PDB entry 1TJ1 | X-ray diffraction, 2.00 A resolution | chain A

Chain A:
Name: Bifunctional putA protein
From: Escherichia coli
Notes: EC 1.5.99.8; fragment: proline dehydrogenase domain (residues 86-669)
UniProt: P09546 (PUTA_ECOLI); numbering as in UniProt (aligned over 86-669)
Chain sequence (602 residues; numbered 86 to 687; the number before each row is that of its first residue):
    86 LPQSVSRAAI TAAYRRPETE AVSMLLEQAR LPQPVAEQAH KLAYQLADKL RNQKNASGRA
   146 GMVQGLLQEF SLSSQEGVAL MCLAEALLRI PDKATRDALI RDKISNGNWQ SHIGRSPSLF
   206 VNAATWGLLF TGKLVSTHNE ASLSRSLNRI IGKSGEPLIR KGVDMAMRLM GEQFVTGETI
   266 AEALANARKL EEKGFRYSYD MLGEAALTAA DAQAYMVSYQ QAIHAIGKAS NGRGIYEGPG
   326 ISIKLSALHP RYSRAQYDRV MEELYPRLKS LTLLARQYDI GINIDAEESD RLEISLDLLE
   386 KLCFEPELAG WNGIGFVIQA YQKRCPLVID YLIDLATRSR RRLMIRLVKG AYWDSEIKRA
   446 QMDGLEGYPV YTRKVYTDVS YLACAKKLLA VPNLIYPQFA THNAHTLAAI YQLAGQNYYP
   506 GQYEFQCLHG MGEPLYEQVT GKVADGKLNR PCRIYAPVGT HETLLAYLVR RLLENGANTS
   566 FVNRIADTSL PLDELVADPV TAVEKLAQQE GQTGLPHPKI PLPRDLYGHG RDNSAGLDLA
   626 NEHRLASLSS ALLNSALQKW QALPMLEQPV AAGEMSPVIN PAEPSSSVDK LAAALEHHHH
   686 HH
Unresolved in the structure: 86-87, 148-161, 185-243, 611-687
Sequence notes: expression tag (670-687)
Residues lining bound ligands:
  - (2S)-2-hydroxypropanoic acid (2OP): Lys-329, Asp-370, Ala-436, Tyr-437, Leu-513, Tyr-540, Tyr-552, Arg-555, Arg-556
  - FAD (flavin-adenine dinucleotide): Asp-370, Ala-371, Val-402, Gln-404, Tyr-406, Arg-431, Val-433, Lys-434, Gly-435, Ala-436, Tyr-437, Trp-438, Tyr-456, Thr-457, Arg-458, Lys-459, Thr-462, Asp-463, Ala-485, Thr-486, His-487, Asn-488, Thr-491, Gln-511, Cys-512, Leu-513, Tyr-540, Arg-556, Glu-559, Thr-564, Ser-565, Phe-566
Reported in the primary citation:
  - binding site for flavin-adenine dinucleotide: Arg-431
  - binding site for (2S)-2-hydroxypropanoic acid: Lys-329, Tyr-437, Leu-513, Tyr-540, Tyr-552, Arg-555, Arg-556
  - catalytic residues: Lys-329, Tyr-437 (proposed by the authors, not directly observed)
  - mutagenesis - L432P (5-fold): decreased catalytic activity
  - mutagenesis - L432P: decreased stability

In short:
Chain A binds flavin-adenine dinucleotide and (2S)-2-hydroxypropanoic acid. The paper reports catalytic
residues Lys-329 and Tyr-437; L432P reduces catalytic activity.
Chain A is Bifunctional putA protein (Escherichia coli); the structure, Crystal structure of E. coli PutA
proline dehydrogenase domain (residues 86-669) complexed with L-lactate, was determined by X-ray diffraction,
deposited together with 1TIW, 1TJ0 and 1TJ2.
